Entry 2P3A (X-ray diffraction, 1.75 A resolution); this record covers chains A and B.

# Chain A (and B)
Name: protease
Source organism: Human immunodeficiency virus 1
Notes: EC 3.4.23.16; engineered mutation(s): Q7K, N37A, K45R; chain B of this document is another copy of the same molecule, construct and numbering; everything in this record applies to it too
UniProt: Q6BB74 (Q6BB74_9HIV1); residues 1-99 here = UniProt positions 1-99
Chain sequence (99 residues; row label = number of the first residue in the row):
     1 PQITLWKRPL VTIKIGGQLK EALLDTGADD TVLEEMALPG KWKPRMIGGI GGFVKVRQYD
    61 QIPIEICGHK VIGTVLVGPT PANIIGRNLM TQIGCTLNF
Modified positions: Cys67 (s,s-(2-hydroxyethyl)thiocysteine; CME)
Ligand contacts: TL-3, C2 symmetric inhibitor (3TL; benzyl [(1S,4S,7S,8R,9R,10S,13S,16S)-7,10-dibenzyl-8,9-dihydroxy-1,16-dimethyl-4,13-bis(1-methylethyl)-2,5,12,15,18-pentaoxo-20-phenyl-19-oxa-3,6,11,14,17-pentaazaicos-1-yl]carbamate): Arg8, Leu23, Asp25, Gly27, Ala28, Asp29, Asp30, Val32, Arg45, Met46, Ile47, Gly48, Gly49, Ile50, Phe53, Pro81, Ala82, Ile84
What the authors report for this chain:
  - post-translational modification sites: Cys67

# How chain A and chain B interact
Pairs across the interface (111; chain A residue first):
  Pro1(A) - Leu97(B)
  Pro1(A) - Asn98(B)
  Pro1(A) - Phe99(B)  hydrogen bond (backbone-backbone)
  Gln2(A) - Thr96(B)  hydrogen bond
  Gln2(A) - Leu97(B)
  Gln2(A) - Asn98(B)
  Ile3(A) - Thr96(B)
  Ile3(A) - Leu97(B)  hydrogen bond (backbone-backbone)
  Ile3(A) - Phe99(B)  hydrophobic
  Thr4(A) - Thr96(B)
  Leu5(A) - Thr26(B)
  Leu5(A) - Arg87(B)  hydrogen bond (backbone-side chain)
  Leu5(A) - Met90(B)  hydrophobic
  Leu5(A) - Thr91(B)
  Leu5(A) - Cys95(B)
  Trp6(A) - Arg87(B)  hydrogen bond (backbone-side chain)
  Trp6(A) - Thr91(B)
  Trp6(A) - Gln92(B)
  Lys7(A) - Arg87(B)
  Arg8(A) - Asp29(B)  salt bridge
  Arg8(A) - Arg87(B)
  Pro9(A) - Thr26(B)
  Pro9(A) - Arg87(B)
  Pro9(A) - Leu97(B)  hydrophobic
  Leu23(A) - Gly27(B)
  Leu24(A) - Thr26(B)  hydrogen bond (backbone-side chain)
  Leu24(A) - Leu97(B)  hydrophobic
  Leu24(A) - Phe99(B)  hydrophobic
  Asp25(A) - Asp25(B)
  Asp25(A) - Thr26(B)
  Asp25(A) - Gly27(B)  hydrogen bond (side chain-backbone)
  Thr26(A) - Leu5(B)
  Thr26(A) - Pro9(B)
  Thr26(A) - Leu24(B)  hydrogen bond (side chain-backbone)
  Thr26(A) - Asp25(B)
  Thr26(A) - Thr26(B)  hydrogen bond (side chain-backbone)
  Thr26(A) - Leu97(B)
  Gly27(A) - Leu23(B)
  Gly27(A) - Asp25(B)  hydrogen bond (backbone-side chain)
  Asp29(A) - Arg8(B)  salt bridge
  Ile47(A) - Ile50(B)  hydrophobic
  Gly49(A) - Ile50(B)
  Ile50(A) - Ile47(B)  hydrophobic
  Ile50(A) - Gly48(B)
  Ile50(A) - Gly49(B)
  Ile50(A) - Ile50(B)
  Ile50(A) - Gly52(B)  hydrogen bond (backbone-backbone)
  Ile50(A) - Val54(B)  hydrophobic
  Ile50(A) - Thr80(B)
  Ile50(A) - Pro81(B)
  Ile50(A) - Ile84(B)  hydrophobic
  Gly51(A) - Gly52(B)
  Gly51(A) - Phe53(B)
  Gly51(A) - Val54(B)
  Gly52(A) - Ile50(B)  hydrogen bond (backbone-backbone)
  Gly52(A) - Gly51(B)
  Gly52(A) - Gly52(B)
  Phe53(A) - Gly51(B)
  Val54(A) - Ile50(B)  hydrophobic
  Val54(A) - Gly51(B)
  Cys67(A) - Phe99(B)
  His69(A) - Phe99(B)
  Thr80(A) - Ile50(B)
  Pro81(A) - Ile50(B)
  Arg87(A) - Leu5(B)  hydrogen bond (side chain-backbone)
  Arg87(A) - Trp6(B)  hydrogen bond (side chain-backbone)
  Arg87(A) - Lys7(B)
  Arg87(A) - Arg8(B)
  Arg87(A) - Pro9(B)
  Met90(A) - Leu5(B)  hydrophobic
  Met90(A) - Leu97(B)  hydrophobic
  Thr91(A) - Leu5(B)
  Thr91(A) - Trp6(B)
  Gln92(A) - Trp6(B)
  Ile93(A) - Phe99(B)
  Gly94(A) - Asn98(B)
  Gly94(A) - Phe99(B)
  Cys95(A) - Leu5(B)
  Cys95(A) - Leu97(B)  hydrophobic
  Cys95(A) - Asn98(B)
  Cys95(A) - Phe99(B)  hydrophobic
  Thr96(A) - Gln2(B)  hydrogen bond
  Thr96(A) - Ile3(B)
  Thr96(A) - Thr4(B)
  Thr96(A) - Thr96(B)
  Thr96(A) - Leu97(B)
  Thr96(A) - Asn98(B)  hydrogen bond (backbone-backbone)
  Leu97(A) - Pro1(B)
  Leu97(A) - Gln2(B)
  Leu97(A) - Ile3(B)  hydrogen bond (backbone-backbone)
  Leu97(A) - Pro9(B)  hydrophobic
  Leu97(A) - Leu24(B)  hydrophobic
  Leu97(A) - Thr26(B)
  Leu97(A) - Met90(B)  hydrophobic
  Leu97(A) - Cys95(B)  hydrophobic
  Leu97(A) - Thr96(B)
  Leu97(A) - Leu97(B)  hydrophobic
  Asn98(A) - Pro1(B)
  Asn98(A) - Gln2(B)
  Asn98(A) - Gly94(B)
  Asn98(A) - Cys95(B)
  Asn98(A) - Thr96(B)  hydrogen bond (backbone-backbone)
  Asn98(A) - Asn98(B)
  Phe99(A) - Pro1(B)  hydrogen bond (backbone-backbone)
  Phe99(A) - Ile3(B)  hydrophobic
  Phe99(A) - Leu24(B)  hydrophobic
  Phe99(A) - Cys67(B)
  Phe99(A) - His69(B)
  Phe99(A) - Ile93(B)
  Phe99(A) - Gly94(B)
  Phe99(A) - Cys95(B)  hydrophobic
Interface residues without a listed pair, chain A (39 interface residues in all): Gly48, Ile84

# Overview
Chain A and chain B each contribute 39 residues to their interface; the contacts include 19 hydrogen bonds and
2 salt bridges. Among the polar pairs are Arg8(A)-Asp29(B), Gln2(A)-Thr96(B) and Leu5(A)-Arg87(B). Ligands of
chain A: TL-3, C2 symmetric inhibitor. The paper reports a modification site at Cys67(A).
Both chains are protease (Human immunodeficiency virus 1). Entry 2P3A (Crystal Structure of the multi-drug
resistant mutant subtype B HIV protease complexed with TL-3 inhibitor) was determined by X-ray diffraction
(same publication as 2P3B, 2P3C and 2P3D).
